Entry 2WIP (X-ray diffraction, 2.80 A resolution); this record covers chains A and B.

# Chain A
Molecule: Cell division protein kinase 2
From: Homo sapiens
Notes: EC 2.7.1.37
UniProt: P24941 (CDK2_HUMAN); residue numbers follow UniProt; this construct covers 1-298
Amino-acid sequence (309 residues; each row starts with the number of its first residue; numbers below 1 keep their minus sign (Gly-4 is residue -4)):
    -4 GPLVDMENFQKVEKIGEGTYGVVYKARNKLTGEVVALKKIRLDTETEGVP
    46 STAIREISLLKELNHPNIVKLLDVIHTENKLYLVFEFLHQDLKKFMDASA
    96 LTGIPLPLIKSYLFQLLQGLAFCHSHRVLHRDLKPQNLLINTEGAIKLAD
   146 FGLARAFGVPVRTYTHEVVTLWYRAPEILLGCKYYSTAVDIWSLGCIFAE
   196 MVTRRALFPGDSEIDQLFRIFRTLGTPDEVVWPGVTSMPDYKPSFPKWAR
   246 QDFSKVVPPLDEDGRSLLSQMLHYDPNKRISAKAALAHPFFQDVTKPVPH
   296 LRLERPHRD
Not modelled in the structure: -4, 12-16, 299-304
Small-molecule neighbours: 8-ANILINO-1-METHYL-4 (P49; 1-methyl-8-(phenylamino)-4,5-dihydro-1H-pyrazolo[4,3-h]quinazoline-3-carboxylic acid): Ile10, Gly11, Val18, Ala31, Lys33, Glu51, Val64, Phe80, Glu81, Phe82, Leu83, His84, Gln85, Asp86, Lys89, Leu134, Asp145
Curated features (UniProtKB/Swiss-Prot):
  - active site: Asp127 (Proton acceptor)
  - binding site (ATP): Ile10 to Val18, Lys33, Glu81 to Leu83, Asp86, Lys129 to Asn132, Asp145
  - binding site (Mg(2+)): Asn132, Asp145
  - site (CDK7 binding): Lys9, Lys88, Lys89, Leu166
  - modified residue: Met1 (N-acetylmethionine), Lys6 (N6-acetyllysine), Thr14 (Phosphothreonine), Tyr15 (Phosphotyrosine), Tyr19 (Phosphotyrosine), Thr160 (Phosphothreonine)

# Chain B
Molecule: Cyclin-A2
From: Homo sapiens
Notes: fragment: c-terminal portion, residues 173-432
UniProt: P20248 (CCNA2_HUMAN); residues 173-432 here = UniProt positions 173-432
Amino-acid sequence (265 residues; numbered 168 to 432; the number before each row is that of its first residue):
   168 GPLGSNEVPDYHEDIHTYLREMEVKCKPKVGYMKKQPDITNSMRAILVDW
   218 LVEVGEEYKLQNETLHLAVNYIDRFLSSMSVLRGKLQLVGTAAMLLASKF
   268 EEIYPPEVAEFVYITDDTYTKKQVLRMEHLVLKVLTFDLAAPTVNQFLTQ
   318 YFLHQQPANCKVESLAMFLGELSLIDADPYLKYLPSVIAGAAFHLALYTV
   368 TGQSWPESLIRKTGYTLESLKPCLMDLHQTYLKAPQHAQQSIREKYKNSK
   418 YHGVSLLNPPETLNL
Not modelled in the structure: 168-174

# Chain A / chain B interface
Contacting residue pairs (62):
  Thr41(A) - Lys288(B)  hydrogen bond (backbone-side chain)
  Thr41(A) - Leu292(B)
  Glu42(A) - Lys266(B)  hydrogen bond (backbone-side chain)
  Glu42(A) - Glu274(B)
  Glu42(A) - Val275(B)  hydrogen bond (side chain-backbone)
  Glu42(A) - Ala276(B)
  Gly43(A) - Lys266(B)
  Gly43(A) - Leu292(B)
  Gly43(A) - Glu295(B)
  Val44(A) - Lys266(B)  hydrogen bond (backbone-side chain)
  Val44(A) - Glu295(B)  hydrogen bond (backbone-side chain)
  Val44(A) - Leu299(B)  hydrophobic
  Ser46(A) - Lys266(B)
  Ser46(A) - Pro272(B)
  Ile49(A) - Leu263(B)  hydrophobic
  Ile49(A) - Leu299(B)  hydrophobic
  Ile49(A) - Leu306(B)  hydrophobic
  Arg50(A) - Lys266(B)  hydrogen bond (side chain-backbone)
  Arg50(A) - Phe267(B)  hydrogen bond (side chain-backbone)
  Arg50(A) - Glu269(B)
  Ile52(A) - Phe304(B)  hydrophobic
  Ser53(A) - Phe267(B)
  Ser53(A) - Phe304(B)
  Ser53(A) - Leu306(B)
  Leu54(A) - Ala307(B)  hydrophobic
  Lys56(A) - Thr303(B)
  Lys56(A) - Asp305(B)  salt bridge
  Glu57(A) - Tyr185(B)  hydrogen bond
  Glu57(A) - Met189(B)
  Glu57(A) - Ala307(B)
  His71(A) - His296(B)  hydrogen bond
  His71(A) - Phe304(B)
  Thr72(A) - His296(B)
  Glu73(A) - Arg293(B)  salt bridge
  His119(A) - Tyr178(B)
  His119(A) - Ile182(B)
  Ser120(A) - Asp181(B)
  Ser120(A) - Ile182(B)
  His121(A) - Tyr185(B)
  Arg122(A) - Ile182(B)
  Arg122(A) - Tyr185(B)
  Arg122(A) - Ala307(B)  hydrogen bond (side chain-backbone)
  Arg150(A) - Phe267(B)
  Arg150(A) - Glu268(B)  hydrogen bond (side chain-backbone)
  Arg150(A) - Glu269(B)  hydrogen bond (side chain-backbone)
  Arg150(A) - Ile270(B)
  Phe152(A) - Tyr178(B)  hydrophobic
  Phe152(A) - Ile182(B)  hydrophobic
  Gly153(A) - Gln313(B)
  Gly153(A) - Thr316(B)
  Val154(A) - Glu230(B)
  Val154(A) - Asn312(B)
  Val154(A) - Gln313(B)
  Arg157(A) - Gln228(B)
  Arg157(A) - Ile270(B)
  Tyr159(A) - Ile270(B)  hydrophobic
  Tyr159(A) - Tyr271(B)  hydrogen bond
  His161(A) - Tyr271(B)
  Thr182(A) - Tyr178(B)  hydrogen bond
  Lys278(A) - Asp177(B)  hydrogen bond (side chain-backbone)
  Lys278(A) - Tyr178(B)
  Lys278(A) - Asp181(B)  salt bridge
Other interface residues (no listed pair), chain A (34 interface residues in all): Val69, Leu76, Ala151, Pro155, Thr158, Glu162
Other interface residues (no listed pair), chain B (35 interface residues in all): Leu186, Gln317

# In short
The interface between chain A and chain B involves 34 residues on one side and 35 on the other, with 15
hydrogen bonds and 3 salt bridges. Among the polar pairs are Lys56(A)-Asp305(B), Glu73(A)-Arg293(B) and
Lys278(A)-Asp181(B). Ligands of chain A: 8-ANILINO-1-METHYL-4.
Here chain A is Cell division protein kinase 2 and chain B is Cyclin-A2, both from Homo sapiens. Entry 2WIP
(Structure of CDK2-cyclin A complexed with 8-anilino-1-methyl-4,5-dihydro- 1H-pyrazolo[4,3-H]
quinazoline-3-carboxylic acid) was determined by X-ray diffraction together with 2WIH from the same study.
